Entry 5DD7 (X-ray diffraction, 1.70 A resolution); this record covers chains A and B.

[Chain A (and B)]
Protein: Thiamine-monophosphate kinase
Organism: Acinetobacter baumannii
Notes: EC 2.7.4.16; chain B of this document is another copy of the same molecule, construct and numbering; everything in this record applies to it too
UniProtKB: A0A0D5YC82 (A0A0D5YC82_ACIBA); residues 1-305 here = UniProt positions 1-305
Chain sequence (317 residues; numbered -7 to 309; the number before each row is that of its first residue; numbers below 1 keep their minus sign (Met-7 is residue -7)):
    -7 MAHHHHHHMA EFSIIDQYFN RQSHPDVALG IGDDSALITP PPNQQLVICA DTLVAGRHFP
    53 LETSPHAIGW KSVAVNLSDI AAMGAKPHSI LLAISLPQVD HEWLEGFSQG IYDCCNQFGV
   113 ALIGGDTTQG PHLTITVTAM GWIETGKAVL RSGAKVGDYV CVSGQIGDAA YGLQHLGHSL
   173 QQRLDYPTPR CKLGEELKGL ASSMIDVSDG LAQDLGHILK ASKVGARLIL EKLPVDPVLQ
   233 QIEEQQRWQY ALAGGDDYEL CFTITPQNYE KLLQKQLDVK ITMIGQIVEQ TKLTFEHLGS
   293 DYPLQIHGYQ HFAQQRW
Disordered / not traced: -7 to 0, 306-309
Construct notes: initiating methionine (-7); expression tag (-6 to 0, 306-309)
Metal / ion sites: K+ site 1: Glu3, Asp118, Thr119 (together with AMP-PNP, thiamin phosphate); K+ site 2: Asp25, Asp26 (shared with Ala74(B), Val141(B), Met196(B) of chain B); Mg2+ site 1: Asp26 (together with AMP-PNP) (shared with Asp71(B), Asp198(B) of chain B); K+ site 3: Asp26 (together with AMP-PNP) (shared with Asp71(B) of chain B); Mg2+ site 2: Asp43, Asp71 (together with AMP-PNP); Mg2+ site 3: Asp43 (together with AMP-PNP) (shared with Asp118(B) of chain B); K+ site 4: Asp71 (together with AMP-PNP) (shared with Asp26(B) of chain B); Mg2+ site 4: Asp71, Asp198 (together with AMP-PNP) (shared with Asp26(B) of chain B); K+ site 5: Ala74, Val141, Met196 (shared with Asp25(B), Asp26(B) of chain B); Mg2+ site 5: Asp118 (together with AMP-PNP) (shared with Asp43(B) of chain B); Mg2+ site 6: Asp201 (together with AMP-PNP, thiamin phosphate)
Residues lining bound ligands:
  - AMP-PNP (ANP; phosphoaminophosphonic acid-adenylate ester), molecule 1: Glu3, Phe4, Ile7, Phe11, Ile23, Gly24, Asp25, Asp26, Leu84, Ile86, Leu114, Gly116, Gly117, Asp118, Thr119
  - AMP-PNP (ANP), molecule 2: Asp43, Asp71, Arg143, Asp198, Ser200, Asp201
  - thiamin phosphate (TPS), molecule 1: Glu3, Asp118, Thr119, Thr120
  - thiamin phosphate (TPS), molecule 2: Asp43, Gly48, Arg49, His50, Phe51, Pro52, Lys63, Leu165, Leu176, Ser200, Asp201, Gly246, Gly247, Asp248, Tyr250, Tyr301, His303
Reported in the primary citation:
  - binding site for AMP-PNP: Ile23, Gly24, Asp25

[Chain A / chain B interface]
Pairs across the interface (133; chain A residue first):
  Ala2(A) - Gln302(B)
  Ala2(A) - His303(B)
  Glu3(A) - Gln302(B)  hydrogen bond (backbone-side chain)
  Glu3(A) - His303(B)  hydrogen bond (side chain-backbone)
  Phe4(A) - Asp201(B)
  Phe4(A) - Gln205(B)
  Phe4(A) - His209(B)
  Phe4(A) - Gln302(B)  hydrogen bond (backbone-side chain)
  Ala20(A) - Gln37(B)
  Leu21(A) - Met75(B)  hydrophobic
  Leu21(A) - Leu142(B)  hydrophobic
  Gly24(A) - Arg143(B)
  Asp25(A) - Met75(B)
  Asp25(A) - Leu142(B)
  Asp25(A) - Arg143(B)  salt bridge
  Asp26(A) - Cys41(B)
  Asp26(A) - Asp71(B)
  Asp26(A) - Ala74(B)
  Asp26(A) - Met75(B)
  Asp26(A) - Arg143(B)  salt bridge
  Asp26(A) - Met196(B)
  Asp26(A) - Ile197(B)
  Asp26(A) - Asp198(B)
  Ser27(A) - Val39(B)
  Ser27(A) - Ile40(B)
  Ser27(A) - Cys41(B)
  Ser27(A) - Asp71(B)  hydrogen bond (side chain-backbone)
  Ser27(A) - Ile72(B)
  Ser27(A) - Met75(B)
  Ala28(A) - Leu38(B)
  Ala28(A) - Val39(B)
  Ala28(A) - Ile40(B)  hydrogen bond (backbone-backbone)
  Leu29(A) - Leu38(B)
  Leu29(A) - Val39(B)  hydrophobic
  Leu29(A) - Ala140(B)  hydrophobic
  Ile30(A) - Gln37(B)
  Ile30(A) - Leu38(B)  hydrogen bond (backbone-backbone)
  Thr31(A) - Gln37(B)  hydrogen bond
  Pro32(A) - Gln36(B)
  Pro32(A) - Trp134(B)  hydrophobic
  Gln36(A) - Pro32(B)
  Gln37(A) - Ala20(B)
  Gln37(A) - Ile30(B)
  Gln37(A) - Thr31(B)  hydrogen bond
  Leu38(A) - Ala28(B)
  Leu38(A) - Leu29(B)
  Leu38(A) - Ile30(B)  hydrogen bond (backbone-backbone)
  Leu38(A) - Leu38(B)  hydrophobic
  Val39(A) - Ser27(B)
  Val39(A) - Ala28(B)
  Val39(A) - Leu29(B)  hydrophobic
  Ile40(A) - Ser27(B)
  Ile40(A) - Ala28(B)  hydrogen bond (backbone-backbone)
  Ile40(A) - Ile40(B)  hydrophobic
  Ile40(A) - Leu83(B)  hydrophobic
  Ile40(A) - Met132(B)  hydrophobic
  Cys41(A) - Asp26(B)
  Cys41(A) - Ser27(B)
  Cys41(A) - Leu83(B)
  Ala42(A) - Leu83(B)  hydrophobic
  Ala42(A) - Gly117(B)
  Ala42(A) - Asp118(B)
  Asp43(A) - Asp118(B)
  Thr44(A) - Ala85(B)
  Thr44(A) - Ser87(B)
  Thr44(A) - Asp118(B)  hydrogen bond (backbone-side chain)
  Val46(A) - Ser87(B)
  Val46(A) - Pro123(B)
  Arg49(A) - Gln121(B)
  His50(A) - Thr120(B)
  Asp71(A) - Asp26(B)
  Asp71(A) - Ser27(B)  hydrogen bond (backbone-side chain)
  Ile72(A) - Ser27(B)
  Ala74(A) - Asp26(B)
  Met75(A) - Leu21(B)  hydrophobic
  Met75(A) - Asp25(B)
  Met75(A) - Asp26(B)
  Met75(A) - Ser27(B)
  Leu83(A) - Ile40(B)  hydrophobic
  Leu83(A) - Cys41(B)
  Leu83(A) - Ala42(B)  hydrophobic
  Ala85(A) - Thr44(B)
  Ala85(A) - Thr128(B)
  Ser87(A) - Thr44(B)
  Ser87(A) - Val46(B)
  Leu88(A) - Phe304(B)
  Val91(A) - Phe304(B)  hydrophobic
  Gly117(A) - Ala42(B)
  Asp118(A) - Ala42(B)
  Asp118(A) - Asp43(B)
  Asp118(A) - Thr44(B)  hydrogen bond (side chain-backbone)
  Thr119(A) - His303(B)
  Thr120(A) - His50(B)
  Thr120(A) - His303(B)
  Thr120(A) - Phe304(B)
  Gln121(A) - Val46(B)
  Gln121(A) - Arg49(B)  hydrogen bond (backbone-side chain)
  Gln121(A) - His303(B)  hydrogen bond (backbone-side chain)
  Gln121(A) - Phe304(B)
  Pro123(A) - Val46(B)
  Pro123(A) - His124(B)
  His124(A) - Pro123(B)
  Thr128(A) - Ala85(B)
  Thr128(A) - Thr128(B)
  Thr130(A) - Thr130(B)  hydrogen bond
  Met132(A) - Ile40(B)  hydrophobic
  Ala140(A) - Leu29(B)  hydrophobic
  Leu142(A) - Leu21(B)  hydrophobic
  Leu142(A) - Asp25(B)
  Arg143(A) - Gly24(B)
  Arg143(A) - Asp25(B)  salt bridge
  Arg143(A) - Asp26(B)  salt bridge
  Met196(A) - Asp26(B)
  Ile197(A) - Asp26(B)
  Asp198(A) - Asp26(B)
  Asp201(A) - Phe4(B)
  Gln205(A) - Phe4(B)
  His209(A) - Phe4(B)
  Gln302(A) - Ala2(B)
  Gln302(A) - Glu3(B)  hydrogen bond (side chain-backbone)
  Gln302(A) - Phe4(B)  hydrogen bond (side chain-backbone)
  His303(A) - Ala2(B)
  His303(A) - Glu3(B)  hydrogen bond (backbone-side chain)
  His303(A) - Thr119(B)
  His303(A) - Thr120(B)
  His303(A) - Gln121(B)  hydrogen bond (side chain-backbone)
  Phe304(A) - Met1(B)
  Phe304(A) - Ala2(B)
  Phe304(A) - Ile6(B)  hydrophobic
  Phe304(A) - Leu88(B)
  Phe304(A) - Val91(B)  hydrophobic
  Phe304(A) - Thr120(B)
  Phe304(A) - Gln121(B)
Also at the interface, not in a pair above, chain A (68 interface residues in all): Met1, Ile6, Pro89, Gln90, Ile115, Gly122, Thr126, Trp134, Ile135, Val141, Ala305
Also at the interface, not in a pair above, chain B (68 interface residues in all): Ser5, Pro89, Gln90, Ile115, Gly122, Thr126, Val141, Ala305

[In short]
Chain A and chain B each contribute 68 residues to their interface; the contacts include 20 hydrogen bonds and
4 salt bridges. Polar pairs include Asp25(A)-Arg143(B), Asp26(A)-Arg143(B) and Glu3(A)-Gln302(B). Chain A
binds AMP-PNP and thiamin phosphate. Glu3(A), Asp118(A) and Thr119(A) coordinate K+ site 1. From the paper: a
binding site for AMP-PNP at Ile23(A), Gly24(A) and Asp25(A).
Both chains are Thiamine-monophosphate kinase (Acinetobacter baumannii). Entry 5DD7 (Structure of
thiamine-monophosphate kinase from Acinetobacter baumannii in complex with AMPPNP and thiamine-monophosphate)
was determined by X-ray diffraction (same publication as 6MFM and 5CC8).
